PDB entry 5USR | X-ray diffraction, 3.09 A resolution | chains B and H of the 6 polymer chains in the assembly

Chain B (and H):
Protein: LYR motif-containing protein 4
Source organism: Homo sapiens
Notes: chain H of this document is another copy of the same molecule, construct and numbering; everything in this record applies to it too
UniProt: Q9HD34 (LYRM4_HUMAN); residues 1-91 here = UniProt positions 1-91
Sequence (91 residues; row label = number of the first residue in the row):
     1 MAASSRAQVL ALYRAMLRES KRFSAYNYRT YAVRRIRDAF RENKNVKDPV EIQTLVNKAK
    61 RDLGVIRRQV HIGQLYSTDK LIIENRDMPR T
Disordered / not traced: 1-3, 80-91 (chain H: 1-2, 80-91)
Differences from the reference sequence: engineered mutation Ala-11 (Ser in Q9HD34)
Small-molecule neighbours: S-dodecanoyl-4'-phosphopantetheine (8Q1; S-[2-({N-[(2R)-2-hydroxy-3,3-dimethyl-4-(phosphonooxy)butanoyl]-beta-alanyl}amino)ethyl] dodecanethioate): Arg-6, Val-9, Leu-10, Met-16, Arg-35, Ile-36, Ala-39, Phe-40, Asn-43, Lys-44, Asn-45, Val-46, Ile-52, Leu-55, Val-56, Ala-59, Asp-62, Ile-66
Reported in the primary citation:
  - binding site for S-dodecanoyl-4'-phosphopantetheine: Arg-6, Phe-40, Lys-44
  - mutagenesis - R29D, R37D, F40A, R41D: decreased stability with Cysteine desulfurase, mitochondrial
  - mutagenesis - R68D, Q69A/I72D/Y76A: decreased binding to Cysteine desulfurase, mitochondrial
  - disease-associated variants - R68L: decreased catalytic activity on FXN
  - mutagenesis - F40A, R68D, Q69A/I72D/Y76A: decreased binding to Nfs1-Isd11 complex
  - self-association interface (contacts with another copy of this molecule); pairs are residue here / residue on that copy: Gln-69/Tyr-76 (hydrogen bond), Ile-72
  - disease-associated variants - R68L (citing earlier work)

Chain B / chain H interface:
Residue-residue contacts (7):
  Gln-69(B) with Tyr-76(H), hydrogen bond
  Ile-72(B) with Tyr-76(H)
  Gly-73(B) with Tyr-76(H)
  Tyr-76(B) with Gln-69(H), hydrogen bond; Ile-72(H); Gly-73(H); Tyr-76(H), hydrophobic

In short:
The chain B/chain H interface involves 4 residues from each chain; the contacts include 2 hydrogen bonds. Its
one hydrogen-bonded contact is Gln-69(B)/Tyr-76(H). The paper reports a binding site for
S-dodecanoyl-4'-phosphopantetheine at Arg-6(B), Phe-40(B) and Lys-44(B); R29D, R37D and F40A of chain B, among
others, reduce stability with Cysteine desulfurase, mitochondrial; 7 substitutions were tested in all.
Both chains are LYR motif-containing protein 4 (Homo sapiens). Entry 5USR (Crystal structure of human
NFS1-ISD11 in complex with E. coli acyl-carrier protein at 3.09 angstroms) was determined by X-ray
diffraction.
